PDB entry 4OIB | X-ray diffraction, 3.50 A resolution | chain A

== Chain A ==
Molecule: Intercellular adhesion molecule 5
Source organism: Homo sapiens
Notes: fragment: d1-d4
UniProtKB: Q9UMF0 (ICAM5_HUMAN); residues 1-378 here correspond to UniProt positions 32-409 (UniProt number = residue number + 31)
Sequence (378 residues; numbered 1 to 378; the number before each row is that of its first residue):
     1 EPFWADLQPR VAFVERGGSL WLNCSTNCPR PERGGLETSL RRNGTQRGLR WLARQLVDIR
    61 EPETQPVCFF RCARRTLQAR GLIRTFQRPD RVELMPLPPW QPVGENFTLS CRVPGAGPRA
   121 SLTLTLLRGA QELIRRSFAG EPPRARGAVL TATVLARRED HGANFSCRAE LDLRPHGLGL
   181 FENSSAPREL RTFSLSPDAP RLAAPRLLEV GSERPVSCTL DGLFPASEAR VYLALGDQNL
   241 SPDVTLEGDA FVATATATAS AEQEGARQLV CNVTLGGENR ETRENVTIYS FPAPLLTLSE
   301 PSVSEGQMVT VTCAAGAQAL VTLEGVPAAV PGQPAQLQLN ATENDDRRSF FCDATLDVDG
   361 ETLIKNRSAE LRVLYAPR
Disordered / not traced: 373-378
Disulfide bonds: C24-C68, C28-C72, C111-C167, C218-C271, C313-C352
Covalently attached groups: N-acetylglucosamine (NAG) linked to N23, N43, N106, N164, N183, N272, N285, N340, N366
Swiss-Prot annotation at these positions:
  - modified residue (Phosphothreonine): T151, T153
  - glycosylation (N-linked (GlcNAc...) asparagine): N23 (high mannose), N43, N106, N164, N183, N272, N285, N340, N366

== In short ==
Covalently linked N-acetylglucosamine: at N23, N43, N106, N164, N183 and N272 and 3 more.
Chain A is Intercellular adhesion molecule 5 (Homo sapiens); the structure, Crystal Structure of ICAM-5 D1-D4
ectodomain fragment, Space Group R3, was determined by X-ray diffraction (same publication as 4OI9 and 4OIA).
